8OPL - chains Ag and Bp of the 54 polymer chains in the assembly; structure by electron microscopy, 2.41 A resolution.

Chain Ag (and Bp):
Molecule: Genome polyprotein (Fragment)
From: Potato virus Y strain NTN
Notes: chain Bp of this document is another copy of the same molecule, construct and numbering; everything in this record applies to it too
UniProtKB: I7DGZ0 (I7DGZ0_9POTV); residue numbers follow UniProt; this construct covers 1-267
Sequence (267 residues; each row starts with the number of its first residue):
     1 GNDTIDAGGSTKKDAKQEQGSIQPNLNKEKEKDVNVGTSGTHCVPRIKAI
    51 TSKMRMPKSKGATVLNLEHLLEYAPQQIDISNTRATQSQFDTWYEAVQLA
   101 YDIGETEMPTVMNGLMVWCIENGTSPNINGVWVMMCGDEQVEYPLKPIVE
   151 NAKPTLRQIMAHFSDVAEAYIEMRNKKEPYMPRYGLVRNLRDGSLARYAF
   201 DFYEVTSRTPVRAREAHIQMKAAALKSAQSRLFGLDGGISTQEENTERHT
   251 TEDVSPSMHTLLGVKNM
Not modelled in the structure: 1-43
Differences from the reference sequence: engineered mutation C43 (Thr in I7DGZ0), C136 (Asp in I7DGZ0)
From the paper describing this entry:
  - binding site for the 5-nt RNA strand: S125 to G130
  - mutagenesis - T43C/D136C: unchanged stability

Interface between chain Ag and chain Bp:
Residue-residue contacts - 31 pairs, chain Ag then chain Bp:
  T92(Ag) with K177(Bp)
  E150(Ag) with P179(Bp)
  K153(Ag) with P179(Bp)
  R231(Ag) with R191(Bp)
  L232(Ag) with N189(Bp); L190(Bp); R191(Bp), hydrogen bond (backbone-backbone); D192(Bp); L195(Bp), hydrophobic; R212(Bp); A216(Bp), hydrophobic
  F233(Ag) with R188(Bp); N189(Bp); L190(Bp), hydrophobic; R191(Bp); A216(Bp); Q219(Bp); M220(Bp), hydrophobic
  G234(Ag) with N189(Bp), hydrogen bond (backbone-backbone); R191(Bp)
  L235(Ag) with N189(Bp), hydrogen bond (backbone-side chain)
  D236(Ag) with V187(Bp); R188(Bp), salt bridge; A223(Bp); K226(Bp), salt bridge
  G237(Ag) with V187(Bp), hydrogen bond (backbone-backbone)
  G238(Ag) with V187(Bp); R188(Bp); K226(Bp), hydrogen bond (backbone-side chain)
  E243(Ag) with Q229(Bp)
  R248(Ag) with L235(Bp)
Interface residues without a listed pair, chain Ag (14 interface residues in all): S240
Interface residues without a listed pair, chain Bp (18 interface residues in all): A224

In short:
14 residues of chain Ag face 18 of chain Bp across their interface, with 5 hydrogen bonds and 2 salt bridges.
Polar contacts include D236(Ag)-R188(Bp), D236(Ag)-K226(Bp) and L235(Ag)-N189(Bp). The paper reports a binding
site for the 5-nt RNA strand at S125(Ag); T43C/D136C of chain Ag leave stability unchanged.
Both chains are Genome polyprotein (Fragment) (Potato virus Y strain NTN). Entry 8OPL (Virus-like Particle
based on PVY coat protein with T43C and D136C mutation with helical architecture encapsidating ...) was
determined by electron microscopy together with 8OPC and 8OPE from the same study.
